Entry 6M44 (X-ray diffraction, 3.81 A resolution); this record covers chains A and J of the 18 polymer chains in the assembly.

# Chain A
Molecule: Histone H3.1
Source organism: Homo sapiens
UniProt: P68431 (H31_HUMAN); residues 0-135 here correspond to UniProt positions 1-136 (UniProt number = residue number + 1)
Chain sequence (136 residues; each row starts with the number of its first residue; numbering starts at 0):
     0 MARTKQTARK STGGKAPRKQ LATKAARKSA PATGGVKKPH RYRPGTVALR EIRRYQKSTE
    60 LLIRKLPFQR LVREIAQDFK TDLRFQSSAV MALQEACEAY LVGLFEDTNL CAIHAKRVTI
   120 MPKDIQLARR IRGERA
Not modelled in the structure: 0-37
UniProt features mapped onto this chain:
  - modified residue: Arg-2 (Asymmetric dimethylarginine), Thr-3 (Phosphothreonine), Lys-4 (Allysine), Gln-5 (5-glutamyl dopamine), Thr-6 (Phosphothreonine), Arg-8 (Citrulline), Lys-9 (N6,N6,N6-trimethyllysine), Ser-10 (ADP-ribosylserine), Thr-11 (Phosphothreonine), Lys-14 (N6-(2-hydroxyisobutyryl)lysine), Arg-17 (Asymmetric dimethylarginine), Lys-18 (N6-(2-hydroxyisobutyryl)lysine), Lys-23 (N6-(2-hydroxyisobutyryl)lysine), Arg-26 (Citrulline), Lys-27 (N6,N6,N6-trimethyllysine), Ser-28 (ADP-ribosylserine), Lys-36 (N6,N6,N6-trimethyllysine), Lys-37 (N6-methyllysine), Tyr-41 (Phosphotyrosine), Lys-56 (N6,N6,N6-trimethyllysine) and 8 more in UniProt
  - lipidation: Lys-18 (N6-decanoyllysine)

# Chain J
Molecule: 355-nt DNA strand
Source organism: other sequences
Sequence (355 nucleotides; numbered 1 to 355; the number before each row is that of its first residue):
     1 CGCTGACGTT TTTTTTTTCA TGTGCCGGTC TCACACGTGC CTGGAGACTA GTAAGCGCTT
    61 CTAGTGGCGG TTAAAACGCG GTAGACAGCG CGTACGTGCG TTTAAGCGGT GCTAGAGCTG
   121 TCTACGACCA ATTGAGCGGC CTCGGCACCG GGATGCGATT TTTTTTTTCA TACTCGAGCA
   181 TGCATTTTTT TTTTCATGTG CCGGTCTCAC ACGTGCCTGG AGACTAGTAA GCGCTTCTAG
   241 TGGCGGTTAA AACGCGGTAG ACAGCGCGTA CGTGCGTTTA AGCGGTGCTA GAGCTGTCTA
   301 CGACCAATTG AGCGGCCTCG GCACCGGGAT GCGTTTTTTT TTTCGTCAGC GGTAC

# Interface between chain A and chain J
Pairs across the interface (24; chain A residue first):
  His-39(A) / DG157(J)  base contact
  Arg-40(A) / DA158(J)  sugar contact
  Arg-40(A) / DT159(J)  phosphate contact
  Tyr-41(A) / DG157(J)  phosphate contact
  Tyr-41(A) / DA158(J)  phosphate contact
  Arg-42(A) / DA83(J)  salt bridge to the phosphate
  Arg-42(A) / DA158(J)  salt bridge to the phosphate
  Thr-45(A) / DG157(J)  phosphate contact
  Thr-45(A) / DA158(J)  hydrogen bond to the phosphate
  Arg-63(A) / DA75(J)  phosphate contact
  Arg-72(A) / DT65(J)  salt bridge to the phosphate
  Arg-83(A) / DG64(J)  phosphate contact
  Arg-83(A) / DT65(J)  phosphate contact
  Phe-84(A) / DG64(J)  sugar contact
  Phe-84(A) / DT65(J)  hydrogen bond to the phosphate
  Gln-85(A) / DG64(J)  phosphate contact
  Ser-86(A) / DG64(J)  hydrogen bond to the phosphate
  Arg-116(A) / DA85(J)  phosphate contact
  Arg-116(A) / DC86(J)  salt bridge to the phosphate
  Val-117(A) / DA85(J)  hydrogen bond to the phosphate
  Thr-118(A) / DG84(J)  phosphate contact
  Thr-118(A) / DA85(J)  hydrogen bond to the phosphate
  Met-120(A) / DA85(J)  phosphate contact
  Met-120(A) / DC86(J)  phosphate contact
Also at the interface, not in a pair above, chain A (19 interface residues in all): Pro-43, Ser-87, Lys-115, Lys-122
Also at the interface, not in a pair above, chain J (12 interface residues in all): DA74, DT82

# In short
19 residues of chain A and 12 residues of chain J are in contact; the contacts include 5 hydrogen bonds and 4
salt bridges. Polar pairs include Thr-45(A)/DA158(J), Phe-84(A)/DT65(J) and Ser-86(A)/DG64(J).
Chain A is Histone H3.1 (Homo sapiens) and chain J is a 355-nt DNA strand (other sequences); the structure,
355 bp di-nucleosome harboring cohesive DNA termini (high cryoprotectant), was determined by X-ray diffraction
together with 6LA8, 6LA9 and 6M3V from the same study.
